Entry 9G9L (electron microscopy, 4.63 A resolution (low resolution: residue-level contacts below are approximate; hydrogen-bond / salt-bridge calls are withheld)); this record covers chains C and D of the 7 polymer chains in the assembly.

== Chain C ==
Molecule: X-ray repair cross-complementing protein 5
Organism: Homo sapiens
Notes: EC 3.6.4.-
UniProt: P13010 (XRCC5_HUMAN); residues 1-732 here = UniProt positions 1-732
Chain sequence (732 residues; each row starts with the number of its first residue):
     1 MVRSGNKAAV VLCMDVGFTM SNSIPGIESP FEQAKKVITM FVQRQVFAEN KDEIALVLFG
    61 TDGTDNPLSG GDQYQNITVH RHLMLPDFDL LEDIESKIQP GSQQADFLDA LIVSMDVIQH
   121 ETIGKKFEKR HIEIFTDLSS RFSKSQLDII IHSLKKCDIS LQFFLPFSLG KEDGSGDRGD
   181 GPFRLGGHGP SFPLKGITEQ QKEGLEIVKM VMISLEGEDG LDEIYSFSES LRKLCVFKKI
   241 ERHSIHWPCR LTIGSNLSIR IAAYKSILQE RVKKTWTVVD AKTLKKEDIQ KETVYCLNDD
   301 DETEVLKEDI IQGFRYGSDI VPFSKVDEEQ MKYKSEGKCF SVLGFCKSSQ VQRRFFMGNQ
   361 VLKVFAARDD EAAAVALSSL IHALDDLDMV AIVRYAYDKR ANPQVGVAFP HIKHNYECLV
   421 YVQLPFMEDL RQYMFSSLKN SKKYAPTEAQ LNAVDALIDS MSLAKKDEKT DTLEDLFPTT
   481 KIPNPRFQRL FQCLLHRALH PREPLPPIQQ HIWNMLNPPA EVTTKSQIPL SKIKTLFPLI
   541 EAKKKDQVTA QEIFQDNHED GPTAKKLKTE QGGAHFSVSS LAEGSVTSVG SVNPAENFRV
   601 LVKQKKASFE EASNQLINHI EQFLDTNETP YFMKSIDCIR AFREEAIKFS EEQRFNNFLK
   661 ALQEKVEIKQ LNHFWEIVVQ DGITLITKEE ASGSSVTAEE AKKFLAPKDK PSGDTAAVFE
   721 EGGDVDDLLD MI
Disordered / not traced: 1-5, 169-192, 555-592, 704-721
Swiss-Prot annotation at these positions:
  - region: Leu138 to Leu165 (Leucine-zipper)
  - motif: Glu720 to Leu728 (EEXXXDL motif)
  - modified residue: Lys144 (N6-acetyllysine), Ser255 (Phosphoserine), Ser258 (Phosphoserine), Lys265 (N6-acetyllysine), Ser318 (Phosphoserine), Lys332 (N6-acetyllysine), Thr535 (Phosphothreonine), Ser577 (Phosphoserine), Ser579 (Phosphoserine), Ser580 (Phosphoserine), Lys660 (N6-acetyllysine), Lys665 (N6-acetyllysine), Thr715 (Phosphothreonine)
  - cross-link (Glycyl lysine isopeptide (Lys-Gly)): Lys195 (interchain with G-Cter in SUMO2), Lys532 (interchain with G-Cter in SUMO2), Lys534 (interchain with G-Cter in SUMO2), Lys566 (interchain with G-Cter in SUMO2), Lys568 (interchain with G-Cter in SUMO2), Lys669 (interchain with G-Cter in SUMO2), Lys688 (interchain with G-Cter in SUMO2)
  - mutagenesis: Glu720 to Glu721 (Abolishes interaction with PRKDC and its recruitment to sites of DNA damage), Asp726 to Asp727 (Abolishes interaction with PRKDC and its recruitment to sites of DNA damage)

== Chain D ==
Molecule: 24-nt DNA strand
Sequence (24 nucleotides; row label = number of the first residue in the row):
    20 TAATAAACTA AAAACTATTA TTAT

== How chain C and chain D interact ==
Residue-residue contacts - 7 pairs, chain C then chain D:
  Ile245(C) - DT23(D)
  Arg400(C) - DT23(D)
  Arg400(C) - DA24(D)
  Arg400(C) - DA25(D)
  Ala401(C) - DA24(D)
  Ala401(C) - DA25(D)
  Asn402(C) - DA25(D)
Also at the interface, not in a pair above, chain C (5 interface residues in all): Tyr295
Also at the interface, not in a pair above, chain D (4 interface residues in all): DT28

== Summary ==
The interface between chain C and chain D involves 5 residues on one side and 4 on the other. From UniProt: 4
mutagenesis sites on chain C.
Chain C is X-ray repair cross-complementing protein 5 (Homo sapiens) and chain D is a 24-nt DNA strand; the
structure, DNA-PK + Polymerase lambda, was determined by electron microscopy.
